PDB entry 8SJ0 | X-ray diffraction, 2.55 A resolution | chains A and C of the 6 polymer chains in the assembly

# Chain A (and C)
Protein: Cyclic GMP-AMP synthase
Organism: Mus musculus
Notes: EC 2.7.7.86; fragment: catalytic domain; chain C of this document is another copy of the same molecule, construct and numbering; everything in this record applies to it too
UniProt: Q8C6L5 (CGAS_MOUSE); residue numbers follow UniProt; this construct covers 147-507
Chain sequence (364 residues; each row starts with the number of its first residue):
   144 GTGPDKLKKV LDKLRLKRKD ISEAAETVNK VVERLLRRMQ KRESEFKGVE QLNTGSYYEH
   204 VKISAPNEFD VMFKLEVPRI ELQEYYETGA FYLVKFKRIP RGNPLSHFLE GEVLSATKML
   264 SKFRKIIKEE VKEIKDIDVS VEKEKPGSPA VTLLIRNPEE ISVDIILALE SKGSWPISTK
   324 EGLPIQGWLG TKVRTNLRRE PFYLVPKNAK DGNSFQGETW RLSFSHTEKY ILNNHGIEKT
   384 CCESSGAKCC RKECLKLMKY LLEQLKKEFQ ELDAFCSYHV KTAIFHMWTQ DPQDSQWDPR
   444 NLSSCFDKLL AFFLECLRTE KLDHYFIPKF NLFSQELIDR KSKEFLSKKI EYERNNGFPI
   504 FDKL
Unresolved in the structure: 144-147, 243-245, 507 (chain C: 144-147, 240-246, 252-255, 507)
Differences from the reference sequence: expression tag (144-146)
Metal / ion sites: Mg2+: Glu-211 (together with 2'-deoxyadenosine 5'-triphosphate); Zn2+: His-378, Cys-384, Cys-385, Cys-392
Ligand contacts: 2'-deoxyadenosine 5'-triphosphate (DTP): Gly-198, Ser-199, Glu-202, Lys-205, Glu-211, Asp-213, Arg-364, Lys-402, Cys-419, Ser-420, Tyr-421, Lys-424
Swiss-Prot annotation at these positions:
  - region: Lys-372 to Lys-395 (DNA-binding)
  - motif: Leu-154 to Leu-159 (Nuclear export signal), Asp-281 to Ser-291 (Nuclear localization signal)
  - binding site (GTP): Thr-197, Asp-307, Arg-364 to Glu-371
  - binding site (ATP): Ser-199, Glu-371, Lys-402, Ser-420 to Lys-424
  - binding site (Mg(2+)): Glu-211, Asp-213, Asp-307
  - binding site (2',3'-cGAMP): Asp-213, Gly-290, Asp-307, Lys-350, Arg-364 to Ser-366
  - binding site (Zn(2+)): His-378, Cys-384, Cys-385, Cys-392
  - site: Arg-241 (Arginine-anchor), Asp-307, Ile-308 (Cleavage)
  - modified residue: Lys-156 (N6-lactoyllysine), Glu-176 (PolyADP-ribosyl glutamic acid), Ser-199 (Phosphoserine), Tyr-201 (Phosphotyrosine), Glu-272 (5-glutamyl polyglutamate), Ser-291 (Phosphoserine), Glu-302 (5-glutamyl glutamate), Lys-372 (N6-acetyllysine), Lys-382 (N6-acetyllysine), Lys-402 (N6-acetyllysine), Ser-420 (Phosphoserine), Lys-491 (N6-methyllysine)
  - lipidation (S-palmitoyl cysteine): Cys-392, Cys-393, Cys-459
  - cross-link (Glycyl lysine isopeptide (Lys-Gly)): Lys-217 (interchain with G-Cter in SUMO), Lys-271 (interchain with G-Cter in ubiquitin), Lys-335 (interchain with G-Cter in SUMO), Lys-372 (interchain with G-Cter in SUMO), Lys-382 (interchain with G-Cter in SUMO), Lys-399 (interchain with G-Cter in ubiquitin), Lys-402 (interchain with G-Cter in ubiquitin), Lys-409 (interchain with G-Cter in ubiquitin), Lys-410 (interchain with G-Cter in ubiquitin), Lys-464 (interchain with G-Cter in SUMO)
From the paper describing this entry:
  - mutagenesis - E211Q/D213N: abolished catalytic activity
  - specificity-determining residues: His-467 (proposed by the authors, not directly observed)
  - mutagenesis - R364A (33-fold), H467A: decreased catalytic activity on ATP/GTP
  - mutagenesis - H467A (2-fold): increased catalytic activity on GTP/GTP
  - specificity-determining residues: Ile-309, Arg-364
  - mutagenesis - R364A (10-fold): decreased catalytic activity on GTP/GTP
  - mutagenesis - R364A (4-fold): increased catalytic activity on ATP/ATP

# Interface between chain A and chain C
Contacting residue pairs (34; chain A residue first):
  Gln-329(A) / Thr-383(C)
  Gln-329(A) / Ser-388(C)
  Leu-332(A) / Lys-382(C)
  Gly-333(A) / Thr-383(C)
  Gly-333(A) / Glu-386(C)
  Thr-334(A) / Glu-386(C)  hydrogen bond (backbone-side chain)
  Thr-334(A) / Ser-387(C)
  Lys-335(A) / Asn-376(C)
  Lys-335(A) / Asn-377(C)
  Lys-335(A) / Glu-386(C)  salt bridge
  Asn-376(A) / Lys-335(C)
  Asn-377(A) / Lys-335(C)
  Asn-377(A) / Lys-382(C)  hydrogen bond (backbone-side chain)
  Gly-379(A) / Lys-382(C)  hydrogen bond (backbone-side chain)
  Ile-380(A) / Ile-380(C)
  Ile-380(A) / Glu-381(C)
  Ile-380(A) / Lys-382(C)  hydrogen bond (backbone-backbone)
  Ile-380(A) / Thr-383(C)
  Glu-381(A) / Ile-380(C)
  Glu-381(A) / Gln-436(C)  hydrogen bond
  Lys-382(A) / Leu-332(C)
  Lys-382(A) / Asn-377(C)  hydrogen bond (side chain-backbone)
  Lys-382(A) / Gly-379(C)  hydrogen bond (side chain-backbone)
  Lys-382(A) / Ile-380(C)  hydrogen bond (backbone-backbone)
  Lys-382(A) / Lys-382(C)
  Thr-383(A) / Gln-329(C)
  Thr-383(A) / Gly-330(C)
  Thr-383(A) / Gly-333(C)
  Glu-386(A) / Gly-333(C)
  Glu-386(A) / Thr-334(C)  hydrogen bond (side chain-backbone)
  Glu-386(A) / Lys-335(C)  salt bridge
  Ser-387(A) / Thr-334(C)
  Ser-388(A) / Gln-329(C)
  Gln-436(A) / Glu-381(C)
Other interface residues (no listed pair), chain A (19 interface residues in all): Gly-330, Trp-331, His-378
Other interface residues (no listed pair), chain C (19 interface residues in all): Trp-331, His-378

# Summary
Chain A and chain C each contribute 19 residues to their interface, with 9 hydrogen bonds and 2 salt bridges.
Polar pairs include Lys-335(A)/Glu-386(C), Thr-334(A)/Glu-386(C) and Asn-377(A)/Lys-382(C). Ligands of chain
A: 2'-deoxyadenosine 5'-triphosphate. From the paper: R364A and H467A of chain A reduce catalytic activity on
ATP/GTP; specificity determinants His-467(A), Ile-309(A) and Arg-364(A).
Chain A and chain C are both Cyclic GMP-AMP synthase (Mus musculus); the structure, Structure of ternary
complex of cGAS with dsDNA and bound 2'-dATP, was determined by X-ray diffraction (same publication as 7UUX,
7UXW, 7UYQ, 7UYZ, 7UZR, 7V0W and 14 further entries).
